PDB entry 6REA | electron microscopy, 3.60 A resolution | chains P and V of the 20 polymer chains in the assembly

[Chain P]
Molecule: Mitochondrial ATP synthase subunit OSCP
From: Polytomella sp. Pringsheim 198.80
Reference sequence: D8V7I1 (D8V7I1_9CHLO); residue numbers follow UniProt; this construct covers 1-229
Amino-acid sequence (229 residues; row label = number of the first residue in the row):
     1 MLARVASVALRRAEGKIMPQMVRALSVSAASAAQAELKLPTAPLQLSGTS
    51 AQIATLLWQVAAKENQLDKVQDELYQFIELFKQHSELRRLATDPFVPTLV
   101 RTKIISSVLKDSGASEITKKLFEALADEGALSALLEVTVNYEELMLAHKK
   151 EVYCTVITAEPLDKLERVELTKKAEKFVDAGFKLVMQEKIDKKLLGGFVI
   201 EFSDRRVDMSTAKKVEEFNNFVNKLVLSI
Unresolved in the structure: 1-36, 151-229

[Chain V]
Molecule: ATP synthase subunit alpha
From: Polytomella sp. Pringsheim 198.80
Reference sequence: A0ZW40 (A0ZW40_9CHLO); residues 1-562 here = UniProt positions 1-562
Amino-acid sequence (562 residues; row label = number of the first residue in the row):
     1 MRSPAAFVARSGLFKASLGQSNWAQKAEQMMASVTRTFAADAKALDELRK
    51 PKFSSKYLIQHVSQKLIPAVKEWEKSYQPPVIHLGRVLSVGDGIARVYGL
   101 KSVQAGELVCFDSGVKGMALNLQADHVGVVVFGNDSVIHQGDLVYRTGQI
   151 VNVPIGPGTLGRVTDGLGQPIDGKGPLTNVRSSLVEVKAPGIIARQSVRE
   201 PLFTGVKAVDALVPIGRGQRELIIGDRQTGKTAVAIDAIIHQKNCNEQVP
   251 KAQRVYCVYVAVGQKRSTVAQLVKLFTQTGAMRYTIMVSATASDAAPLQF
   301 LAPYSGCAMAEYFRDTGKHGLIIYDDLSKQSVAYRQMSLLLRRPPGREAF
   351 PGDVFYLHSRLLERAAKLSKELGGGSLTAFPVIETQAGDVSAYIATNVIS
   401 ITDGQIFLETELFYKGIRPALNVGLSVSRVGSAAQFPGMKQVAGTLKLEL
   451 AQYREVAAFAQFGSDLDAATQYVLERGARLTEMLKQKQFAPIPIERQTVA
   501 VYAATKGFLDKVRVQDIVAAEEAVISQVNPAVFKILKANGKITPALDAHL
   551 KAELRKVKLPGA
Unresolved in the structure: 1-42
Differences from the reference sequence: conflict R266 (Lys in A0ZW40)
Ion coordination: Mg2+: T232 (together with ATP)
Ligand contacts:
  - ADP (adenosine-5'-diphosphate): V427, S428, R429
  - ATP (adenosine-5'-triphosphate): D226, R227, Q228, T229, G230, K231, T232, A233, E384, F413, R418, P419, Q486, K487, Q488

[Interface between chain P and chain V]
Residue-residue contacts (44):
  L37(P) - Y77(V)  hydrophobic
  K38(P) - W73(V)
  L39(P) - W73(V)  hydrophobic
  T49(P) - F53(V)
  T49(P) - K56(V)
  S50(P) - F53(V)
  Q52(P) - I59(V)
  I53(P) - L58(V)  hydrophobic
  I53(P) - I59(V)
  L56(P) - I59(V)  hydrophobic
  L56(P) - S63(V)
  L56(P) - L66(V)  hydrophobic
  V60(P) - L66(V)
  V60(P) - V70(V)  hydrophobic
  K63(P) - W73(V)
  E64(P) - K71(V)
  E64(P) - E72(V)
  F81(P) - L48(V)  hydrophobic
  K82(P) - L45(V)
  R88(P) - A44(V)
  A91(P) - L48(V)  hydrophobic
  E116(P) - A69(V)
  E116(P) - K71(V)  salt bridge
  I117(P) - L66(V)
  I117(P) - A69(V)
  K120(P) - K65(V)
  K120(P) - P68(V)
  K120(P) - A69(V)
  L121(P) - L66(V)
  E123(P) - K65(V)  salt bridge
  A124(P) - K65(V)
  L125(P) - V62(V)  hydrophobic
  D127(P) - K65(V)  salt bridge
  E128(P) - L58(V)
  E128(P) - H61(V)  salt bridge
  A130(P) - L58(V)  hydrophobic
  S132(P) - L48(V)
  S132(P) - P51(V)
  S132(P) - K52(V)  hydrogen bond (side chain-backbone)
  A133(P) - F53(V)  hydrophobic
  L135(P) - L45(V)  hydrophobic
  L135(P) - L48(V)
  E136(P) - R49(V)
  E136(P) - P51(V)
Other interface residues (no listed pair), chain P (32 interface residues in all): L57, T92, G129
Other interface residues (no listed pair), chain V (26 interface residues in all): K43, E47, K50, I67

[Summary]
Chain P and chain V form an interface of 32 and 26 residues respectively; the contacts include 1 hydrogen bond
and 4 salt bridges. Polar contacts include E116(P)-K71(V), E123(P)-K65(V) and D127(P)-K65(V). Ligands of chain
V: ATP and ADP.
Here chain P is Mitochondrial ATP synthase subunit OSCP and chain V is ATP synthase subunit alpha, both from
Polytomella sp. Pringsheim 198.80. Entry 6REA (Cryo-EM structure of Polytomella F-ATP synthase, Rotary
substate 2D, focussed refinement of F1 head and rotor) was determined by electron microscopy together with
6RD4, 6RD5, 6RD6, 6RD7, 6RD8, 6RD9 and 46 further entries from the same study.
